6XLN - chains C and E of the 8 polymer chains in the assembly; structure by electron microscopy, 2.80 A resolution.

[Chain C]
Molecule: DNA-directed RNA polymerase subunit beta
From: Escherichia coli O157:H7
Notes: EC 2.7.7.6
UniProtKB: B7MIX3 (RPOB_ECO45); residues 1-1342 here = UniProt positions 1-1342
Amino-acid sequence (1342 residues; each row starts with the number of its first residue):
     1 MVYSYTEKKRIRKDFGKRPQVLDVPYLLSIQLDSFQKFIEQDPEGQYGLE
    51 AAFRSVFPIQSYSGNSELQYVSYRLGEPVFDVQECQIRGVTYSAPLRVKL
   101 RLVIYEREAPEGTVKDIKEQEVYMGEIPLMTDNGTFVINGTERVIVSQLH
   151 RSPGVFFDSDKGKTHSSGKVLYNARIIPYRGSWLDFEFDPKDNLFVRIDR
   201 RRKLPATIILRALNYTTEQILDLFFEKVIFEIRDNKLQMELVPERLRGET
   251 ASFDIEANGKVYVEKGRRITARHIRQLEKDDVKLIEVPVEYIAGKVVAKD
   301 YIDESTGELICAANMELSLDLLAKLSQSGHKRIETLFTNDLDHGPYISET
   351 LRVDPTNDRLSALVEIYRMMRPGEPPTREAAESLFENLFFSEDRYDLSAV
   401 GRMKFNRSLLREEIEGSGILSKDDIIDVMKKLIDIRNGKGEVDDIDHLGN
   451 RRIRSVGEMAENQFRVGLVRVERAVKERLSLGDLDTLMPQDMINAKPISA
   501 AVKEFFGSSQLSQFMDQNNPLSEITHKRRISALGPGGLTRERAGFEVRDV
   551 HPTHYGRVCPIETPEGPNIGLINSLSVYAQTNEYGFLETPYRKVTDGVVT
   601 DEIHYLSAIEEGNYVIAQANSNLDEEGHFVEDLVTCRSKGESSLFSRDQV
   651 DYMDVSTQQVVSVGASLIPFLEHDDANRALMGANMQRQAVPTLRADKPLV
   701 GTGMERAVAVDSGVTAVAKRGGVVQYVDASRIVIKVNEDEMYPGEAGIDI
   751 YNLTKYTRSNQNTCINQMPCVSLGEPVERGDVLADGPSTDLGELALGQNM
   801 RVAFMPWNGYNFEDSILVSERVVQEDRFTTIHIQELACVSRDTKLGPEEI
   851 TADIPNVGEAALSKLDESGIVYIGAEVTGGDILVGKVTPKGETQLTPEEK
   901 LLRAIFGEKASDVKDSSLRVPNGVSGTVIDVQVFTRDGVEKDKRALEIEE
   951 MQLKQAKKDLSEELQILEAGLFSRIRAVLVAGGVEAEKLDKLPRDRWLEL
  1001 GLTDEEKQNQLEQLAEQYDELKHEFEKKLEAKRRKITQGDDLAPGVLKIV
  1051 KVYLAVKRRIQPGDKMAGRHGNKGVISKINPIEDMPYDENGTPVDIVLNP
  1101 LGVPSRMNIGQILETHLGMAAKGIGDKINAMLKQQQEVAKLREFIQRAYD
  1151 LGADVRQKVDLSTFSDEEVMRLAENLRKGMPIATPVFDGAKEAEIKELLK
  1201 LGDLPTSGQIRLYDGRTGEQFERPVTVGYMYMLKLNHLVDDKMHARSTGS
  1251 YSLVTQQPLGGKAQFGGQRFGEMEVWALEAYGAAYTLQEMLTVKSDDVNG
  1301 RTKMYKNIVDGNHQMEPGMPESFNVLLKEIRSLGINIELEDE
Disordered / not traced: 1-2, 1342
Small-molecule neighbours:
  - chapso (1N7), molecule 1: Gln46, Tyr47, Tyr179, Asp396, Ser398, Ala399, Val400, Arg452, Glu458, Glu461, Arg465, Glu583, Tyr584
  - chapso (1N7), molecule 2: Gln725, Tyr726, Arg731, Glu962, Gln965, Ile966, Ala969
UniProt features mapped onto this chain:
  - modified residue (N6-acetyllysine): Lys1022, Lys1200

[Chain E]
Molecule: DNA-directed RNA polymerase subunit omega
From: Escherichia coli O157:H7
Notes: EC 2.7.7.6
UniProtKB: B7MFL0 (RPOZ_ECO45); residue numbers follow UniProt; this construct covers 1-91
Amino-acid sequence (91 residues; numbered 1 to 91; the number before each row is that of its first residue):
     1 MARVTVQDAVEKIGNRFDLVLVAARRARQMQVGGKDPLVPEENDKTTVIA
    51 LREIEEGLINNQILDVRERQEQQEQEAAELQAVTAIAEGRR
Disordered / not traced: 1, 81-91

[How chain C and chain E interact]
Pairs across the interface (8):
  Gly1282(C) - Phe17(E)
  Tyr1285(C) - Leu21(E)  hydrophobic
  Gly1311(C) - Gln31(E)
  Asn1312(C) - Gln31(E)
  Asn1312(C) - Val32(E)
  His1313(C) - Arg28(E)  hydrogen bond (backbone-side chain)
  His1313(C) - Gln31(E)  hydrogen bond (backbone-side chain)
  Gln1314(C) - Arg28(E)

[In short]
6 residues of chain C and 5 residues of chain E are in contact, with 2 hydrogen bonds. Polar contacts include
His1313(C)-Arg28(E) and His1313(C)-Gln31(E). Bound to chain C: chapso.
Chain C is DNA-directed RNA polymerase subunit beta and chain E is DNA-directed RNA polymerase subunit omega,
both from Escherichia coli O157:H7; the structure, Cryo-EM structure of E. coli RNAP-DNA elongation complex 2
(RDe2) in EcmrR-dependent transcription, was determined by electron microscopy (same publication as 6XL5,
6XL6, 6XL9, 6XLA, 6XLJ, 6XLK, 6XLL and 6XLM).
